Entry 6Q9T (X-ray diffraction, 2.68 A resolution); this record covers chains A and B.

Chain A:
Protein: Carbonic anhydrase 2
From: Homo sapiens
Notes: EC 4.2.1.1
Reference sequence: P00918 (CAH2_HUMAN); residues 2-260 here = UniProt positions 2-260
Sequence (259 residues; each row starts with the number of its first residue):
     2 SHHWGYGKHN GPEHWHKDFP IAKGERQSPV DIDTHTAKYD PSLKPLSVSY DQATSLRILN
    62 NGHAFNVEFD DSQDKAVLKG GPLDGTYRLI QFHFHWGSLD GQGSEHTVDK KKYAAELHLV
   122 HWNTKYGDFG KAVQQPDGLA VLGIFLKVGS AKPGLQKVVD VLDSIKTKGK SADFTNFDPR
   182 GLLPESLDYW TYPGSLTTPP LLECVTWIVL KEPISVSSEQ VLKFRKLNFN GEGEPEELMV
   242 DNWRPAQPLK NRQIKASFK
Disordered / not traced: 2-11, 228-239
Metal / ion sites: Zn2+: His94, His96, His119 (shared with 4SO_301(B) of chain B)
Swiss-Prot annotation at these positions:
  - active site: His64 (Proton donor/acceptor)
  - binding site (Zn(2+)): His94, His96, His119
  - binding site (substrate): Thr198, Thr199
  - site: Tyr7 (Fine-tunes the proton-transfer properties of H-64), Asn62 (Fine-tunes the proton-transfer properties of H-64), Asn67 (Fine-tunes the proton-transfer properties of H-64), Gln92 (Involved in the binding of some activators, including histamine and L-histidine)
  - modified residue: Ser2 (N-acetylserine), Ser165 (Phosphoserine), Ser172 (Phosphoserine)
  - natural variant: Lys18 (K18E: In Jogjakarta), Gln92 (Q92P: In OPTB3), His94 (H94Y: In OPTB3 loss of activity), His107 (H107Y: In OPTB3), Gly144 (G144R: In OPTB3), Pro236 (P236H: In Melbourne)
  - mutagenesis: Trp5 (W5A: Impaired activity, not rescued by 4-methylimidazole (4-MI); when associated with W-64), Tyr7 (Y7F: Enhanced activity; Y7H: Reduced proton transfer rate), Asn62 (N62A: Reduced activity; N62D: Strongly reduced activity; N62H: Reduced proton transfer; when associated with A-64; N62L: Reduced activity; N62T: Reduced activity; N62V: Reduced activity), His64 (H64A: Reduced CO(2) hydrase activity, rescued by 4-methylimidazole (4-MI). Reduced proton transfer; when associated with H-62. Enhanced proton transfer; when associated with H-67 ...), Ala65 (A65F: Reduced activity; A65S: 2-fold decrease in enzyme efficiency, as determined by kcat/KM ratio, and efficiently inhibited by chlorzolamide; when associated with Q-67), Asn67 (N67H: Enhanced proton transfer; when associated with A-64; N67L: Reduced activity ...), His94 (H94C/D/E/N/Q: Strongly reduced CO(2) hydrase and p-nitrophenyl acetate esterase activities, impaired stability of zinc binding), Glu106 (E106A/Q: Strongly reduced CO(2) hydrase activity; E106D: Normal CO(2) hydrase activity), Glu117 (E117Q: Strongly reduced activity and sulfonamide affinity), His119 (H119D/N/Q: Reduced activity; H119E: Strongly reduced activity), Val121 (V121A/G/I/L/S: Reduced CO(2) hydrase and p-nitrophenyl acetate esterase activities; V121K/R: Strongly reduced CO(2) hydrase and p-nitrophenyl acetate esterase activities), Val142 (V142F/Y: Strongly impaired activity; V142G: Weakly impaired activity; V142H: Impaired activity), 4 further mutagenesis entries in UniProt

Chain B:
Protein: Aromatic foldamer
Sequence (16 residues; each row starts with the number of its first residue):
   301 XXXXXXXXXX XXXXXX
Modified / non-standard residues: 4SO (4-sulfamoylbenzoic acid) at position 301, A1IJ4 (4-[3-(aminomethyl)phenoxy]butylcarbamic acid) at position 302, QUJ (8-azanyl-4-(2-methylpropoxy)quinoline-2-carboxylic acid) at position 303, ZY9 (6-(aminomethyl)pyridine-2-carboxylic acid) at position 304, QVS (8-azanyl-4-oxidanyl-quinoline-2-carboxylic acid) at position 305, QUK (8-azanyl-4-(3-azanylpropoxy)quinoline-2-carboxylic acid) at position 306, ZY9 (6-(aminomethyl)pyridine-2-carboxylic acid) at position 307, QVE (8-azanyl-4-(2-hydroxy-2-oxoethyloxy)quinoline-2-carboxylic acid) at position 308, ZY9 (6-(aminomethyl)pyridine-2-carboxylic acid) at position 309, ZY9 (6-(aminomethyl)pyridine-2-carboxylic acid) at position 310, QVS (8-azanyl-4-oxidanyl-quinoline-2-carboxylic acid) at position 311, ZY9 (6-(aminomethyl)pyridine-2-carboxylic acid) at position 312, QDD (2-(8-azanyl-2-methanoyl-quinolin-4-yl)ethanoic acid) at position 313, ZY9 (6-(aminomethyl)pyridine-2-carboxylic acid) at position 314, QVE (8-azanyl-4-(2-hydroxy-2-oxoethyloxy)quinoline-2-carboxylic acid) at position 315, QUK (8-azanyl-4-(3-azanylpropoxy)quinoline-2-carboxylic acid) at position 316
Metal / ion sites: Zn2+: 4SO_301 (shared with His94(A), His96(A), His119(A) of chain A)

How chain A and chain B interact:
Pairs across the interface (26):
  Asp19(A) - ZY9_310(B)
  Phe20(A) - QVS_305(B)
  Phe20(A) - ZY9_307(B)
  Phe20(A) - ZY9_310(B)
  Pro21(A) - ZY9_312(B)
  Pro21(A) - QVE_315(B)
  Ile22(A) - QVE_315(B)
  Gln92(A) - 4SO_301(B)
  His94(A) - 4SO_301(B)
  His96(A) - 4SO_301(B)
  His119(A) - 4SO_301(B)
  Val121(A) - 4SO_301(B)
  Phe130(A) - 4SO_301(B)
  Phe130(A) - A1IJ4_302(B)
  Gln135(A) - ZY9_307(B)
  Gln135(A) - ZY9_309(B)  hydrogen bond (side chain-backbone)
  Val142(A) - 4SO_301(B)
  Leu197(A) - 4SO_301(B)
  Thr198(A) - 4SO_301(B)
  Thr199(A) - 4SO_301(B)
  Pro201(A) - QVS_305(B)
  Pro201(A) - ZY9_307(B)
  Leu203(A) - ZY9_307(B)
  Leu203(A) - ZY9_309(B)
  Leu203(A) - ZY9_312(B)
  Trp208(A) - 4SO_301(B)
Interface residues without a listed pair, chain A (20 interface residues in all): Val134, Ser196
Interface residues without a listed pair, chain B (10 interface residues in all): QVE_308, QDD_313
Interface features reported in the paper:
  - interface residues, chain A: Phe20(A), Pro21(A), Val134(A), Pro201(A), Leu203(A)

Summary:
20 residues of chain A and 10 residues of chain B are in contact; the contacts include 1 hydrogen bond. The
hydrogen-bonded pair is Gln135(A)-ZY9_309(B). From UniProt: active-site residue His64(A), 3 Zn2+-binding
residues, substrate-binding residues Thr198(A) and Thr199(A) and 16 mutagenesis sites on chain A. From the
paper: interface residues Phe20(A), Pro21(A) and Val134(A) among others.
Here chain A is Carbonic anhydrase 2 (Homo sapiens) and chain B is Aromatic foldamer. Entry 6Q9T
(Protein-aromatic foldamer complex crystal structure) was determined by X-ray diffraction together with 6HZX
from the same study.
